PDB entry 2TPI | X-ray diffraction, 2.10 A resolution | chains Z and I

Chain Z:
Protein: Trypsinogen
Notes: EC 3.4.21.4
UniProt: P00760 (TRY1_BOVIN); the construct lacks a stretch of the UniProt sequence and is renumbered around it, so the offset changes along the chain: 10-34 = UniProt 15-39; 37-67 = UniProt 40-70; 69-125 = UniProt 71-127; 127-130 = UniProt 128-131; 5 more segments
Chain sequence (229 residues; each row starts with the number of its first residue; note: 10 numbers in that range are skipped by the numbering (no residue carries them; nothing is unmodelled there)):
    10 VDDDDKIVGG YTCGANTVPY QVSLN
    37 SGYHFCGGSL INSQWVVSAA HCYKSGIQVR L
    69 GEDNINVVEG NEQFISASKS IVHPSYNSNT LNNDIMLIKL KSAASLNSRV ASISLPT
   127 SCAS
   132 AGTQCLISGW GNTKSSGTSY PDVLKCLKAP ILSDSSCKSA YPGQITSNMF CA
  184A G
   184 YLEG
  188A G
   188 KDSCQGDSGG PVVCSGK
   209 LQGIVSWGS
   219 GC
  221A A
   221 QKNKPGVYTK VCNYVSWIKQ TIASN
Not modelled in the structure: 10-18
Disulfide bonds: Cys22-Cys157, Cys42-Cys58, Cys128-Cys232, Cys136-Cys201, Cys168-Cys182
Ion coordination: Hg2+: Cys191, Cys220
Small-molecule neighbours: isoleucine / valine: Gly19, Ile138, Ser139, Gly140, Gly142, Asn143, Thr144, Lys145, Ser146, Lys156, Cys157, Leu158, Lys188, Gly188A, Asp189, Ser190, Cys191, Asp194, Cys220, Ala221A

Chain I:
Protein: Trypsin inhibitor
Source organism: Bos taurus
UniProt: P00974 (BPT1_BOVIN); residues 1-58 here correspond to UniProt positions 36-93 (UniProt number = residue number + 35)
Chain sequence (58 residues; each row starts with the number of its first residue):
     1 RPDFCLEPPY TGPCKARIIR YFYNAKAGLC QTFVYGGCRA KRNNFKSAED CMRTCGGA
Not modelled in the structure: 1
Curated features (UniProtKB/Swiss-Prot):
  - site: Lys15, Ala16 (Reactive bond for trypsin)
Disulfide bonds: Cys5-Cys55, Cys14-Cys38, Cys30-Cys51

Chain Z / chain I interface:
Contacting residue pairs (39):
  Tyr39(Z) - Arg17(I)
  Tyr39(Z) - Ile18(I)
  Tyr39(Z) - Ile19(I)  hydrogen bond (side chain-backbone)
  His40(Z) - Arg17(I)  hydrogen bond (backbone-side chain)
  Phe41(Z) - Ala16(I)
  Phe41(Z) - Arg17(I)  hydrogen bond (backbone-backbone)
  Cys42(Z) - Ala16(I)  hydrophobic
  His57(Z) - Cys14(I)
  His57(Z) - Lys15(I)
  His57(Z) - Gly36(I)
  His57(Z) - Gly37(I)
  Asn97(Z) - Arg39(I)  hydrogen bond (backbone-side chain)
  Thr98(Z) - Arg39(I)
  Leu99(Z) - Cys14(I)  hydrophobic
  Leu99(Z) - Cys38(I)  hydrophobic
  Leu99(Z) - Arg39(I)
  Tyr151(Z) - Arg17(I)
  Asp189(Z) - Lys15(I)  salt bridge
  Ser190(Z) - Lys15(I)  hydrogen bond (backbone-side chain)
  Cys191(Z) - Lys15(I)
  Gln192(Z) - Thr11(I)
  Gln192(Z) - Gly12(I)
  Gln192(Z) - Cys14(I)  hydrogen bond (side chain-backbone)
  Gln192(Z) - Lys15(I)
  Gln192(Z) - Ala16(I)
  Gly193(Z) - Lys15(I)  hydrogen bond (backbone-backbone)
  Gly193(Z) - Ala16(I)
  Gly193(Z) - Arg17(I)
  Asp194(Z) - Lys15(I)  hydrogen bond (backbone-backbone)
  Ser195(Z) - Lys15(I)  hydrogen bond (backbone-backbone)
  Ser195(Z) - Ala16(I)  hydrogen bond (side chain-backbone)
  Ser214(Z) - Cys14(I)
  Ser214(Z) - Lys15(I)  hydrogen bond (backbone-backbone)
  Trp215(Z) - Pro13(I)
  Trp215(Z) - Cys14(I)  hydrophobic
  Trp215(Z) - Lys15(I)
  Gly216(Z) - Pro13(I)  hydrogen bond (backbone-backbone)
  Gly216(Z) - Lys15(I)
  Gly226(Z) - Lys15(I)
Other interface residues (no listed pair), chain Z (24 interface residues in all): Lys60, Ser96, Val213, Gly219
Other interface residues (no listed pair), chain I (14 interface residues in all): Val34

Overview:
The interface between chain Z and chain I involves 24 residues on one side and 14 on the other; the contacts
include 12 hydrogen bonds and 1 salt bridge. Among the polar pairs are Asp189(Z)-Lys15(I), Tyr39(Z)-Ile19(I)
and His40(Z)-Arg17(I). Chain Z binds isoleucine / valine.
Chain Z is Trypsinogen and chain I is Trypsin inhibitor (Bos taurus); the structure, On the disordered
activation domain in trypsinogen. chemical labelling and low-temperature crystallography, was determined by
X-ray diffraction.
